4ZU3 - chains B and C of the 4 polymer chains in the assembly; structure by X-ray diffraction, 2.20 A resolution.

== Chain B (and C) ==
Protein: Halohydrin epoxidase B
Organism: Corynebacterium sp
Notes: chain C of this document is another copy of the same molecule, construct and numbering; everything in this record applies to it too
Reference sequence: Q46347 (Q46347_CORSP); residues 3-227 here correspond to UniProt positions 11-235 (UniProt number = residue number + 8)
Chain sequence (227 residues; row label = number of the first residue in the row):
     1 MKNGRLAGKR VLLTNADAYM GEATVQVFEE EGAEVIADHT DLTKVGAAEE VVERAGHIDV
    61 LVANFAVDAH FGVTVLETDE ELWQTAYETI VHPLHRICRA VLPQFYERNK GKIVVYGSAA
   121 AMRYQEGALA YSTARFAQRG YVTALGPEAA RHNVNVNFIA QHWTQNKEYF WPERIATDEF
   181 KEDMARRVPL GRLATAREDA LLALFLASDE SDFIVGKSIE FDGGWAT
Disordered / not traced: 1-2 (chain C: 1-3)
Construct notes: initiating methionine (1); expression tag (2)
Small-molecule neighbours:
  - 3-hydroxypentanedinitrile (4SD), molecule 1: Tyr19, Phe71, Gly117, Ser118, Gln125, Tyr131, Gln161, His162, Trp163, Thr164, Asn166, Tyr169, Phe170
  - 3-hydroxypentanedinitrile (4SD), molecule 2: Val67, Asp68, Lys167, Glu168, Trp171

== Chain B / chain C interface ==
Pairs across the interface - 79 pairs, chain B then chain C:
  Val45(B) with Glu80(C)
  Thr74(B) with Glu148(C)
  Val75(B) with His95(C); Arg99(C); Leu102(C), hydrophobic; Tyr106(C); Tyr141(C); Leu145(C), hydrophobic; Glu148(C), hydrogen bond (backbone-side chain)
  Leu76(B) with Arg99(C); Leu102(C), hydrophobic; Pro103(C); Tyr106(C), hydrophobic
  Thr78(B) with His95(C), hydrogen bond (backbone-side chain); Arg99(C), hydrogen bond (backbone-side chain)
  Asp79(B) with Arg99(C)
  Glu80(B) with Val45(C); Arg96(C), salt bridge; Arg99(C)
  Trp83(B) with Val91(C), hydrophobic; His92(C), hydrogen bond; His95(C); Tyr141(C), hydrophobic
  Gln84(B) with His92(C); Arg96(C)
  Tyr87(B) with Tyr87(C), hydrophobic; Val91(C); Ala137(C)
  Val91(B) with Trp83(C), hydrophobic; Tyr87(C)
  His92(B) with Trp83(C), hydrogen bond; Gln84(C), hydrogen bond
  His95(B) with Val75(C); Thr78(C), hydrogen bond (side chain-backbone); Trp83(C)
  Arg96(B) with Glu80(C), salt bridge; Gln84(C)
  Arg99(B) with Val75(C); Leu76(C); Thr78(C), hydrogen bond (side chain-backbone); Asp79(C); Glu80(C)
  Leu102(B) with Val75(C), hydrophobic; Leu76(C), hydrophobic
  Pro103(B) with Leu76(C)
  Tyr106(B) with Val75(C); Leu76(C), hydrophobic
  Tyr124(B) with Thr143(C); Ala144(C); Pro147(C), hydrophobic
  Leu129(B) with His95(C); Tyr141(C), hydrophobic; Ala144(C), hydrophobic; Leu145(C)
  Ser132(B) with Ala144(C)
  Thr133(B) with Ala137(C); Gly140(C); Tyr141(C)
  Phe136(B) with Phe136(C); Gly140(C); Thr143(C)
  Ala137(B) with Tyr87(C); Thr133(C)
  Arg139(B) with Arg139(C)
  Gly140(B) with Thr133(C); Phe136(C)
  Tyr141(B) with Val75(C); Trp83(C), hydrophobic; Leu129(C), hydrophobic; Thr133(C)
  Thr143(B) with Tyr124(C); Phe136(C)
  Ala144(B) with Tyr124(C); Leu129(C), hydrophobic; Ser132(C)
  Leu145(B) with Leu129(C)
  Pro147(B) with Tyr124(C), hydrophobic
  Glu148(B) with Thr74(C); Val75(C), hydrogen bond (side chain-backbone)
Interface residues without a listed pair, chain C (33 interface residues in all): Arg123

== Summary ==
32 residues of chain B and 33 residues of chain C are in contact; the contacts include 9 hydrogen bonds and 2
salt bridges. Polar pairs include Glu80(B)-Arg96(C), Val75(B)-Glu148(C) and Thr78(B)-His95(C). Bound to chain
B: 3-hydroxypentanedinitrile.
Both chains are Halohydrin epoxidase B (Corynebacterium sp). Entry 4ZU3 (Halohydrin hydrogen-halide-lyases,
HheB) was determined by X-ray diffraction together with 4Z9F and 4ZD6 from the same study.
